7UK9 - chains H and L of the 4 polymer chains in the assembly; structure by X-ray diffraction, 2.60 A resolution.

[Chain H]
Protein: 10E5 Fab heavy chain
Source organism: Mus musculus
Notes: antibody fragment or engineered binder
Chain sequence (221 residues; row label = number of the first residue in the row):
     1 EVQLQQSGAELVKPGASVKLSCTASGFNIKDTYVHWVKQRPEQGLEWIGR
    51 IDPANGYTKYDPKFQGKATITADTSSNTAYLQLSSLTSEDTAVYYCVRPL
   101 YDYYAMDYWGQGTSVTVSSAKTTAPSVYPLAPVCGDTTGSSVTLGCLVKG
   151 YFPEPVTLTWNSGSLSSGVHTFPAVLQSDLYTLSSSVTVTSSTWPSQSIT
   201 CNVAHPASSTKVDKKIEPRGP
Disordered / not traced: 135-137, 220-221
Cystine bridges: Cys22-Cys96, Cys146-Cys201

[Chain L]
Protein: 10E5 Fab light chain
Source organism: Mus musculus
Notes: antibody fragment or engineered binder
Chain sequence (214 residues; numbered 1 to 214; the number before each row is that of its first residue):
     1 DILMTQSPSSMSVSLGDTVSITCHASQGISSNIGWLQQKPGKSFMGLIYY
    51 GTNLVDGVPSRFSGSGSGADYSLTISSLDSEDFADYYCVQYAQLPYTFGG
   101 GTKLEIKRADAAPTVSIFPPSSEQLTSGGASVVCFLNNFYPKDINVKWKI
   151 DGSERQNGVLNSWTDQDSKDSTYSMSSTLTLTKDEYERHNSYTCEATHKT
   201 STSPIVKSFNRNEC
Cystine bridges: Cys23-Cys88, Cys134-Cys194

[How chain H and chain L interact]
Disulfides between the chains: Cys134(H)-Cys214(L)
Contacting residue pairs (71; chain H residue first):
  His35(H) - Tyr96(L)
  Val37(H) - Phe98(L)  hydrophobic
  Gln39(H) - Gln38(L)  hydrogen bond
  Gln39(H) - Phe44(L)
  Gln39(H) - Tyr87(L)
  Leu45(H) - Phe44(L)  hydrophobic
  Leu45(H) - Tyr87(L)  hydrophobic
  Leu45(H) - Phe98(L)
  Trp47(H) - Pro95(L)  hydrophobic
  Trp47(H) - Tyr96(L)
  Lys59(H) - Leu94(L)
  Asp61(H) - Pro95(L)
  Tyr95(H) - Gln38(L)  hydrogen bond
  Tyr95(H) - Ser43(L)
  Tyr95(H) - Phe44(L)
  Leu100(H) - Val55(L)  hydrophobic
  Leu100(H) - Asp56(L)
  Tyr101(H) - Tyr49(L)
  Tyr101(H) - Asp56(L)  hydrogen bond
  Asp102(H) - Tyr91(L)  hydrogen bond
  Tyr104(H) - Tyr91(L)
  Tyr104(H) - Tyr96(L)  hydrogen bond (backbone-side chain)
  Ala105(H) - Tyr91(L)
  Met106(H) - Leu36(L)
  Met106(H) - Tyr96(L)  hydrophobic
  Asp107(H) - Gly46(L)  hydrogen bond (backbone-backbone)
  Asp107(H) - Tyr49(L)
  Asp107(H) - Val55(L)
  Trp109(H) - Leu36(L)
  Trp109(H) - Phe44(L)  hydrophobic
  Gly110(H) - Ser43(L)  hydrogen bond (backbone-side chain)
  Gln111(H) - Ser43(L)
  Tyr128(H) - Ser121(L)
  Tyr128(H) - Gln124(L)
  Tyr128(H) - Ser127(L)
  Pro129(H) - Ser121(L)
  Pro129(H) - Glu123(L)
  Leu130(H) - Phe118(L)
  Leu130(H) - Val133(L)  hydrophobic
  Ala131(H) - Phe118(L)
  Val133(H) - Pro119(L)  hydrophobic
  Val133(H) - Phe209(L)  hydrophobic
  Val133(H) - Cys214(L)  hydrophobic
  Cys134(H) - Cys214(L)  disulfide
  Thr143(H) - Phe118(L)
  Lys149(H) - Ser131(L)
  Lys149(H) - Thr180(L)
  Ser167(H) - Lys169(L)  hydrogen bond
  His170(H) - Asn137(L)
  His170(H) - Asn138(L)  hydrogen bond
  His170(H) - Ser174(L)
  Phe172(H) - Phe135(L)  hydrophobic
  Phe172(H) - Asn137(L)
  Phe172(H) - Ser162(L)
  Phe172(H) - Thr164(L)
  Phe172(H) - Ser174(L)
  Phe172(H) - Met175(L)
  Phe172(H) - Ser176(L)
  Pro173(H) - Ser162(L)  hydrogen bond (backbone-side chain)
  Pro173(H) - Trp163(L)
  Val175(H) - Leu160(L)  hydrophobic
  Val175(H) - Asn161(L)
  Val175(H) - Ser162(L)
  Gln177(H) - Leu160(L)
  Ser184(H) - Phe135(L)
  Ser184(H) - Ser176(L)  hydrogen bond
  Ser185(H) - Phe135(L)
  Ser186(H) - Phe135(L)
  Ser186(H) - Asn137(L)  hydrogen bond
  Arg219(H) - Pro119(L)  hydrogen bond (side chain-backbone)
  Arg219(H) - Pro120(L)  hydrogen bond (side chain-backbone)
Other interface residues (no listed pair), chain H (46 interface residues in all): Glu46, Arg50, Lys63, Pro132, Leu144, Gly145, Leu147, Thr171, Thr182, Lys214
Other interface residues (no listed pair), chain L (43 interface residues in all): Asp1, Ile48, Tyr50, Ser116, Ile117

[Summary]
Chain H and chain L form an interface of 46 and 43 residues respectively; the contacts include 1 disulfide
bond and 14 hydrogen bonds. Polar contacts include Gln39(H)-Gln38(L), Tyr95(H)-Gln38(L) and
Tyr101(H)-Asp56(L).
Chain H is 10E5 Fab heavy chain and chain L is 10E5 Fab light chain, both from Mus musculus; the structure,
Integrin alpha IIB beta3 complex with lamifiban (Mn), was determined by X-ray diffraction (same publication as
7L8P, 7TCT, 7TD8, 7THO, 7TMZ, 7TPD and 15 further entries).
